Entry 9GMZ (electron microscopy, 3.20 A resolution); this record covers chains C and D of the 15 polymer chains in the assembly.

Chain C (and D):
Molecule: AAA+ ATPase domain-containing protein
From: Peltigera membranacea
Notes: chain D of this document is another copy of the same molecule, construct and numbering; everything in this record applies to it too
UniProtKB: A0A235IFM2 (A0A235IFM2_9NOSO); residues 1-383 here = UniProt positions 1-383
Chain sequence (386 residues; row label = number of the first residue in the row; numbers below 1 keep their minus sign (Ser-2 is residue -2)):
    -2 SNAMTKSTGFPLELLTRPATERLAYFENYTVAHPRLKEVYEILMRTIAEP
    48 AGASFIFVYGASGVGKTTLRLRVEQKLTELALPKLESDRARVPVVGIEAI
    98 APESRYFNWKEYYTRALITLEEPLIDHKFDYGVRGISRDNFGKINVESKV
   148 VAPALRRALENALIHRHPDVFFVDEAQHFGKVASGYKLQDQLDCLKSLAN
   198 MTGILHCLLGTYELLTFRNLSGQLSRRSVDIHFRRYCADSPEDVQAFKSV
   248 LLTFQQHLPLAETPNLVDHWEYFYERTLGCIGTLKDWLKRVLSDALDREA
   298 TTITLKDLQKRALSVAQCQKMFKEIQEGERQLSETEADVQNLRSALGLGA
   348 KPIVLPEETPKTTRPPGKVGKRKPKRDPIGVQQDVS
Disordered / not traced: -2 to 4, 348-383
Sequence notes: expression tag (-2 to 0)
Ligand contacts:
  - AMP-PNP (ANP; phosphoaminophosphonic acid-adenylate ester), molecule 1: Glu24, Tyr26, Thr27, Val28, His30, Leu33, Ala58, Ser59, Gly60, Val61, Gly62, Lys63, Thr64, Thr65, Glu172, Phe251, Ile278, Gly279, Lys282, Asp283
  - AMP-PNP (ANP), molecule 2: Asn197, Gln220, Arg223, Arg224
From the paper describing this entry:
  - mutagenesis - K63A: abolished growth

Chain C / chain D interface:
Contacting residue pairs - 84 pairs, chain C then chain D:
  Leu20(C) with Glu46(D)
  Ser59(C) with Gly219(D); Gln220(D), hydrogen bond; Arg223(D)
  Gly60(C) with Arg223(D)
  Glu95(C) with Asn197(D), hydrogen bond; Met198(D)
  Ala96(C) with Ser194(D)
  Ile97(C) with Arg153(D); Met198(D), hydrophobic
  Ala98(C) with Arg153(D), hydrogen bond (backbone-side chain); Asp190(D); Cys191(D), hydrophobic; Ser194(D)
  Glu100(C) with Trp106(D); Tyr110(D); Ala149(D); Pro150(D); Arg153(D); Lys184(D); Cys191(D)
  Ser101(C) with Lys184(D)
  Arg102(C) with Lys184(D)
  Glu108(C) with Pro150(D); Arg154(D), salt bridge
  Arg112(C) with Arg154(D); Glu157(D), salt bridge; Met198(D)
  Glu144(C) with Arg131(D), salt bridge
  Glu172(C) with Gln220(D), hydrogen bond
  His175(C) with Lys193(D), hydrogen bond
  Lys178(C) with Asp187(D); Asp190(D), salt bridge
  Glu210(C) with Ser218(D), hydrogen bond
  Ala235(C) with Leu345(D), hydrophobic
  Glu268(C) with Arg340(D), salt bridge; Leu345(D); Gly346(D); Ala347(D)
  Tyr271(C) with Leu343(D), hydrophobic; Leu345(D), hydrophobic
  Glu272(C) with Val336(D); Leu339(D); Arg340(D), salt bridge; Leu343(D)
  Leu275(C) with Leu343(D), hydrophobic
  Thr280(C) with Arg223(D)
  Asp283(C) with Ala48(D); Arg223(D), salt bridge
  Lys286(C) with Glu46(D), salt bridge; Ala48(D)
  Arg287(C) with Pro47(D), hydrogen bond (side chain-backbone); Ala48(D), hydrogen bond (side chain-backbone); Ala50(D)
  Ser290(C) with Arg42(D), hydrogen bond; Glu46(D)
  Asp291(C) with Arg42(D), salt bridge
  Asp294(C) with Arg42(D), salt bridge
  Arg308(C) with Arg42(D), hydrogen bond (side chain-backbone); Thr43(D); Glu46(D), hydrogen bond (side chain-backbone)
  Ser311(C) with Glu331(D), hydrogen bond
  Val312(C) with Glu331(D); Asp335(D); Val336(D), hydrophobic; Leu339(D)
  Ala313(C) with Arg215(D); Asn216(D), hydrogen bond (backbone-side chain)
  Gln314(C) with Asn216(D); Ser222(D), hydrogen bond (side chain-backbone); Ser225(D), hydrogen bond (side chain-backbone)
  Cys315(C) with Leu339(D)
  Gln316(C) with Asp335(D), hydrogen bond (side chain-backbone); Leu339(D)
  Lys317(C) with Asn216(D); Leu217(D); Ser218(D); Gly219(D)
  Met318(C) with Gly219(D); Arg223(D)
  Phe319(C) with Ala342(D); Leu343(D), hydrophobic
  Glu321(C) with Ser218(D), hydrogen bond; Gly219(D), hydrogen bond (side chain-backbone)
Also at the interface, not in a pair above, chain C (48 interface residues in all): Pro99, Asn105, Thr111, Ile115, Gln174, Arg232, Trp267, Arg273
Also at the interface, not in a pair above, chain D (46 interface residues in all): Tyr103, Gln186, Gln188, Val226, Asp227

Overview:
48 residues of chain C and 46 residues of chain D are in contact; the contacts include 18 hydrogen bonds and
10 salt bridges. Polar pairs include Glu108(C)-Arg154(D), Arg112(C)-Glu157(D) and Glu144(C)-Arg131(D). Bound
to chain C: AMP-PNP. From the paper: K63A of chain C abolishes growth.
Chain C and chain D are both AAA+ ATPase domain-containing protein (Peltigera membranacea); the structure,
CryoEM structure of PmcTnsC-dsDNA-AMPPNP in complex with PmcTnsAB hook, was determined by electron microscopy
together with 9G0F from the same study.
